Entry 1XE7 (X-ray diffraction, 1.75 A resolution); this record covers chains A and B.

# Chain A (and B)
Name: Hypothetical 22.5 kDa protein in TUB1-CPR3 intergenic region
Source organism: Saccharomyces cerevisiae
Notes: chain B of this document is another copy of the same molecule, construct and numbering; everything in this record applies to it too
Reference sequence: Q03629 (YMH9_YEAST); residue numbers follow UniProt; this construct covers 1-201
Amino-acid sequence (203 residues; row label = number of the first residue in the row):
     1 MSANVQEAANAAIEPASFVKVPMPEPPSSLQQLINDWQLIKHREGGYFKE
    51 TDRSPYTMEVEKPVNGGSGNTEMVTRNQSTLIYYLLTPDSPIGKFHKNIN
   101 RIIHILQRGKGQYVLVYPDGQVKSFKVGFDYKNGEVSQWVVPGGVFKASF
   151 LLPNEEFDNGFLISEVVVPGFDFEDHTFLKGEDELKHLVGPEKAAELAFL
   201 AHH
Unresolved in the structure: 1-8, 65-72, 203 (chain B: 1-9, 65-69, 203)
Construct notes: expression tag (202-203)
Ligand contacts: guanine (GUN): His42, Arg43, Phe48, Glu50, Arg53, Thr80, Ile82, Phe171
Reported in the primary citation:
  - binding site for guanine: His42, Phe48, Glu50, Ile82, Phe171
  - catalytic residues: His96 (proposed by the authors, not directly observed)
  - binding site for guanine: His96 (by similarity / conservation)
  - contacts within the chain: Glu44-His96

# How chain A and chain B interact
Pairs across the interface (60; chain A residue first):
  Gln32(A) - Tyr131(B)
  Leu33(A) - Tyr131(B)
  Asp36(A) - Tyr131(B)  hydrogen bond
  Asp36(A) - Lys132(B)  salt bridge
  Trp37(A) - Tyr131(B)
  Trp37(A) - Ser137(B)
  Thr51(A) - Gln138(B)  hydrogen bond
  Asp52(A) - Arg101(B)  salt bridge
  Asp52(A) - Val140(B)
  Ser54(A) - Arg101(B)
  Pro55(A) - Arg101(B)
  Met58(A) - Met58(B)  hydrophobic
  Met58(A) - Gln78(B)
  Gln78(A) - Met58(B)
  Gln78(A) - Val168(B)
  Gln78(A) - Pro169(B)
  Leu81(A) - Ile103(B)  hydrophobic
  Leu81(A) - Ile105(B)  hydrophobic
  Leu81(A) - Gln138(B)
  Ile82(A) - Gln138(B)
  Tyr83(A) - Ser137(B)  hydrogen bond
  Tyr83(A) - Gln138(B)
  Arg101(A) - Asp52(B)  salt bridge
  Arg101(A) - Ser54(B)
  Arg101(A) - Pro55(B)
  Arg101(A) - Tyr56(B)
  Ile103(A) - Ser79(B)
  Ile105(A) - Ile105(B)  hydrophobic
  Ile105(A) - Gln107(B)
  Ile105(A) - Ser164(B)
  Leu106(A) - Gln107(B)  hydrogen bond (backbone-side chain)
  Gln107(A) - Ile105(B)
  Gln107(A) - Leu106(B)  hydrogen bond (side chain-backbone)
  Gln107(A) - Gln107(B)
  Gln107(A) - Arg108(B)  hydrogen bond (backbone-side chain)
  Gln107(A) - Phe129(B)
  Gln107(A) - Ser137(B)  hydrogen bond (side chain-backbone)
  Arg108(A) - Arg108(B)
  Arg108(A) - Phe129(B)
  Phe129(A) - Gln107(B)
  Phe129(A) - Arg108(B)
  Tyr131(A) - Gln32(B)
  Tyr131(A) - Leu33(B)  hydrophobic
  Tyr131(A) - Asp36(B)  hydrogen bond
  Tyr131(A) - Trp37(B)
  Lys132(A) - Gln32(B)  hydrogen bond
  Ser137(A) - Trp37(B)
  Ser137(A) - Tyr83(B)  hydrogen bond
  Ser137(A) - Gln107(B)  hydrogen bond (backbone-side chain)
  Gln138(A) - Thr51(B)  hydrogen bond
  Gln138(A) - Leu81(B)
  Gln138(A) - Ile82(B)
  Gln138(A) - Tyr83(B)
  Gln138(A) - Ser164(B)  hydrogen bond
  Val140(A) - Asp52(B)
  Ser164(A) - Ile105(B)
  Ser164(A) - Gln138(B)  hydrogen bond
  Val168(A) - Gln78(B)
  Val168(A) - Val168(B)  hydrophobic
  Pro169(A) - Gln78(B)
Interface residues without a listed pair, chain A (32 interface residues in all): Tyr56, Ser79, Glu156, Val166
Interface residues without a listed pair, chain B (32 interface residues in all): Val60, Val166

# In short
Chain A and chain B each contribute 32 residues to their interface, with 14 hydrogen bonds and 3 salt bridges.
Polar pairs include Asp36(A)-Lys132(B), Asp52(A)-Arg101(B) and Asp36(A)-Tyr131(B). Bound to chain A: guanine.
The paper reports the catalytic residue His96(A); a binding site for guanine at His42(A), Phe48(A) and
Glu50(A) among others.
Both chains are Hypothetical 22.5 kDa protein in TUB1-CPR3 intergenic region (Saccharomyces cerevisiae). Entry
1XE7 (Crystal structure of the YML079w protein from Saccharomyces cerevisiae reveals a new sequence family of
the ...) was determined by X-ray diffraction.
